PDB entry 5GPP | X-ray diffraction, 2.00 A resolution | chain A

== Chain A ==
Protein: Maltose-binding periplasmic protein, Apoptosis-associated speck-like protein containing a CARD
Organism: Escherichia coli O157:H7
Reference sequence: chimeric construct of P0AEY0, Q9I9N6: residues 2-359 from P0AEY0 (MALE_ECO57) positions 27-384 (UniProt number = residue number + 25); residues 375-460 from Q9I9N6 positions 3-88 (UniProt number = residue number - 372)
Sequence (468 residues; row label = number of the first residue in the row):
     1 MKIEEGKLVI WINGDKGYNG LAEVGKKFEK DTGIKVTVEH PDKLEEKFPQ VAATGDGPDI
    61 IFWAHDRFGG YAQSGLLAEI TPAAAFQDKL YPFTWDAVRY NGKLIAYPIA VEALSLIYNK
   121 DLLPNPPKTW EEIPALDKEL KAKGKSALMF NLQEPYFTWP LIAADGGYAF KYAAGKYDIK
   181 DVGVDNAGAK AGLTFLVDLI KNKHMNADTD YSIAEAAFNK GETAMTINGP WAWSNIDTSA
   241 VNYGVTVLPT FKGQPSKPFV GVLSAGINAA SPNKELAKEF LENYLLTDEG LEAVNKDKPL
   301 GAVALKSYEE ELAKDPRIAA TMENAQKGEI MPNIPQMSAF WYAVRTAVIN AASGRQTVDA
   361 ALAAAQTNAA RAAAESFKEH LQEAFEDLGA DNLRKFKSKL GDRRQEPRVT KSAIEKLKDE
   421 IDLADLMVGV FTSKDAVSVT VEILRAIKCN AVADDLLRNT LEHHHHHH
Unresolved in the structure: 1, 463-468
Sequence notes: expression tag (1, 461-468); engineered mutation A83 (Asp108 in P0AEY0), A84 (Lys109 in P0AEY0), A173 (Glu198 in P0AEY0), A174 (Asn199 in P0AEY0), A240 (Lys265 in P0AEY0); linker (360-374)
What the authors report for this chain:
  - self-association interface (contacts with another copy of this molecule); pairs are residue here / residue on that copy: Q382-D391 (hydrogen bond), E386-A390 (hydrogen bond), K397-K418, K418-E415, E386, R394, D419, D422
  - mutagenesis - Q382A, D391A: unchanged signaling in response to nigericin

== In short ==
From the paper: Q382A and D391A leave signaling in response to nigericin unchanged; a self-association
interface involving Q382, E386 and D391 among others.
Chain A is Maltose-binding periplasmic protein, Apoptosis-associated speck-like protein containing a CARD
(Escherichia coli O157:H7); the structure, Crystal structure of zebrafish ASC PYD domain, was determined by
X-ray diffraction together with 5GPQ from the same study.
